Entry 7V8E (X-ray diffraction, 1.90 A resolution); this record covers chains B and C.

[Chain B]
Name: RING-type E3 ubiquitin transferase
Source organism: Shigella flexneri 5a str. M90T
Notes: EC 2.3.2.27
UniProt: Q9AFJ5 (Q9AFJ5_SHIFM); residues 39-273 here correspond to UniProt positions 46-280 (UniProt number = residue number + 7)
Amino-acid sequence (240 residues; each row starts with the number of its first residue):
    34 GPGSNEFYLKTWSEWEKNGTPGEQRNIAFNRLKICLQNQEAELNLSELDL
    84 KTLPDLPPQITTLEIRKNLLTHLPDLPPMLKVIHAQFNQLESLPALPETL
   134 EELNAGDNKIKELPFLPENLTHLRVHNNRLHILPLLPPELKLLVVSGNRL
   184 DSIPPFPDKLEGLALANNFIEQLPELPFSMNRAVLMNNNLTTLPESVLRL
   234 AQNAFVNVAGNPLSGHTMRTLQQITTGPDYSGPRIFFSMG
Unresolved in the structure: 34-35, 272-273
Differences from the reference sequence: expression tag (34-38)
What the authors report for this chain:
  - mutagenesis - R157A: unchanged binding to RanBP-type and C3HC4-type zinc finger-containing protein 1 (chain C)
  - mutagenesis - R215E, F238E/N240D: abolished catalytic activity with RanBP-type and C3HC4-type zinc finger-containing protein 1 (chain C)
  - specificity-determining residues: R157, F238 (by similarity / conservation)
  - mutagenesis - R215E, F238E/N240D: abolished catalytic activity on HOIL-1L
  - mutagenesis - R157A: abolished signaling in response to p65 nuclear translocation
  - mutagenesis - R157A: abolished catalytic activity on HOIP

[Chain C]
Name: RanBP-type and C3HC4-type zinc finger-containing protein 1
Source organism: Homo sapiens
Notes: EC 2.3.2.31
UniProt: Q9BYM8 (HOIL1_HUMAN); residue numbers follow UniProt; this construct covers 53-135
Amino-acid sequence (89 residues; row label = number of the first residue in the row):
    47 GPGSEFQDIRLWVSVEDAQMHTVTIWLTVRPDMTVASLKDMVFLDYGFPP
    97 VLQQWVIGQRLARDQETLHSHGVRQNGDSAYLYLLSARN
Unresolved in the structure: 47-51, 64-66, 133-135
Differences from the reference sequence: expression tag (47-52)

[Chain B / chain C interface]
Pairs across the interface (20; chain B residue first):
  H159(B) - L90(C)
  V177(B) - L90(C)  hydrophobic
  A197(B) - L90(C)
  R215(B) - D91(C)  hydrogen bond (side chain-backbone)
  R215(B) - Y92(C)
  V217(B) - D91(C)
  V217(B) - Y92(C)  hydrophobic
  V217(B) - G93(C)
  M219(B) - G93(C)
  F238(B) - Y92(C)  hydrophobic
  F238(B) - F94(C)  hydrophobic
  N240(B) - Y92(C)  hydrogen bond (side chain-backbone)
  N240(B) - G93(C)
  N240(B) - F94(C)
  R267(B) - T68(C)
  F269(B) - D63(C)
  F269(B) - H67(C)
  F269(B) - V69(C)  hydrophobic
  F269(B) - F94(C)  hydrophobic
  F269(B) - L130(C)  hydrophobic
Also at the interface, not in a pair above, chain B (12 interface residues in all): S179, N200
Also at the interface, not in a pair above, chain C (12 interface residues in all): V61, F89
Interface features reported in the paper:
  - specific contacts: V177(B)-L90(C) (hydrophobic contact), A197(B)-L90(C) (hydrophobic contact), R215(B)-D91(C)
  - hot spots on chain B (mutagenesis) - R215E/F238E/N240D/F269E, R215E, F238E/N240D, F269E: abolished binding to RanBP-type and C3HC4-type zinc finger-containing protein 1 (chain C)
  - interface residues, chain C: V69(C), L90(C), F94(C), L130(C)

[Overview]
The chain B/chain C interface involves 12 residues from each chain; the contacts include 2 hydrogen bonds.
Polar contacts include R215(B)-D91(C) and N240(B)-Y92(C). The paper describes hydrophobic contacts between
V177(B) and L90(C) and A197(B) and L90(C); a contact between R215(B) and D91(C). From the paper:
R215E/F238E/N240D/F269E, R215E and F238E/N240D of chain B, among others, abolish binding to RanBP-type and
C3HC4-type zinc finger-containing protein 1 (chain C); interface residues V69(C), L90(C) and F94(C) among
others; 5 substitutions were tested in all.
Chain B is RING-type E3 ubiquitin transferase (Shigella flexneri 5a str. M90T) and chain C is RanBP-type and
C3HC4-type zinc finger-containing protein 1 (Homo sapiens); the structure, Crystal structure of IpaH1.4 LRR
domain bound to HOIL-1L UBL domain, was determined by X-ray diffraction together with 7V8F, 7V8G and 7V8H from
the same study.
